Entry 5HPU (X-ray diffraction, 2.20 A resolution); this record covers chains B and D of the 4 polymer chains in the assembly.

[Chain B (and D)]
Name: Insulin, chain B
Organism: Homo sapiens
Notes: chain D of this document is another copy of the same molecule, construct and numbering; everything in this record applies to it too
Reference sequence: P01308 (INS_HUMAN); residues 1-30 here correspond to UniProt positions 25-54 (UniProt number = residue number + 24)
Sequence (30 residues; each row starts with the number of its first residue):
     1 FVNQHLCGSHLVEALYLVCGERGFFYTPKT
Not modelled in the structure: 1, 29-30 (chain D: 29-30)
Modified residues: Pro28 (4-hydroxyproline; HYP)
Ion coordination: Zn2+ near His10 (its only coordinating residue here)
Small-molecule neighbours: phenol (IPH): His5, Leu6, His10, Leu11, Ala14

[Interface between chain B and chain D]
Pairs across the interface (33; chain B residue first):
  Gln4(B) with Tyr16(D)
  His5(B) with Tyr16(D), hydrogen bond (backbone-side chain)
  Gly8(B) with Tyr16(D)
  Ser9(B) with Tyr16(D)
  Val12(B) with Tyr16(D), hydrophobic
  Glu13(B) with Ser9(D), hydrogen bond
  Tyr16(B) with Gln4(D); His5(D), hydrogen bond (side chain-backbone); Gly8(D); Ser9(D); Val12(D), hydrophobic; Tyr26(D), hydrophobic; Pro28(D)
  Leu17(B) with His5(D)
  Gly20(B) with Pro28(D)
  Glu21(B) with Thr27(D); Pro28(D)
  Arg22(B) with Thr27(D)
  Gly23(B) with Tyr26(D); Thr27(D); Pro28(D)
  Phe24(B) with Val12(D), hydrophobic; Phe24(D), hydrophobic; Phe25(D); Tyr26(D), hydrogen bond (backbone-backbone)
  Phe25(B) with Phe24(D); Phe25(D), hydrophobic
  Tyr26(B) with Tyr16(D), hydrophobic; Gly23(D); Phe24(D), hydrogen bond (backbone-backbone)
  Pro28(B) with Tyr16(D); Gly20(D); Glu21(D)
Interface residues without a listed pair, chain B (17 interface residues in all): Thr27
Interface residues without a listed pair, chain D (16 interface residues in all): Glu13, Arg22

[Overview]
17 residues of chain B face 16 of chain D across their interface, with 5 hydrogen bonds. Polar contacts
include His5(B)-Tyr16(D), Glu13(B)-Ser9(D) and Phe24(B)-Tyr26(D). Bound to chain B: phenol.
Both chains are Insulin, chain B (Homo sapiens). Entry 5HPU (Insulin with proline analog HyP at position B28
in the R6 state) was determined by X-ray diffraction (same publication as 5HPR, 5HQI and 5HRQ).
